PDB entry 5MMI | electron microscopy, 3.20 A resolution | chains 4 and A of the 35 polymer chains in the assembly

# Chain 4
Name: 50S ribosomal protein L35, chloroplastic
Organism: Spinacia oleracea
UniProt: P23326 (RK35_SPIOL); numbering as in UniProt (aligned over 1-159)
Amino-acid sequence (159 residues; numbered 1 to 159; the number before each row is that of its first residue):
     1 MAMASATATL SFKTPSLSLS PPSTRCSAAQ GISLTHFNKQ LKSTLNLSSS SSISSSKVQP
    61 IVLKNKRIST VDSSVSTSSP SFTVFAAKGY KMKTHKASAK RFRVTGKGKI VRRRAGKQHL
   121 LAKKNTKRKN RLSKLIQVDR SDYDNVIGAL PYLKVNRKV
Not modelled in the structure: 1-87
Ion coordination: Mg2+ near Asp-144 (its only coordinating residue here)

# Chain A
Molecule: 23S ribosomal RNA
Organism: Spinacia oleracea
Sequence (2810 nucleotides; numbered 1 to 2810; the number before each row is that of its first residue):
     1 UUCAAACGAG GAAAGGCUUA CGGUGGAUAC CUAGGCACCC AGAGACGAGG AAGGGCGUAU
    61 UAAUCGACGA AAUGCUUCGG GGAGUUGAAA AUAAGCAGAG AUCCGGAGAU UCCCGAAUAG
   121 GUCAACCUUU CGAACUUCUG CUGAAUCCAU GGGCAGGCAA GAGACAACCU GGCGAACUGA
   181 AACAUCUUAG UAGCCAGAGG AAAAGAAAGC AAAAGCGAUU CCCGUAGUAG CGGCGAGCGA
   241 AAUGGGAGCA GCCUAAACCG UGAAAACGGG GUUGUGGGAG AGCAAUACAA GCGUCGUGCU
   301 GCUAGGCGAA UCAGUGGAGU GCGGAACCCU AGAUGGUGAA AGUCCAGUAG CCGAAAGCAU
   361 CACUAGCUUA UGCUCUGACC CGAGUAGCAU GGGGCACGUG GAAUCCCGUG UGAAUCAGCA
   421 AGGACCACCU UGCAAGGCUA AAUACUCCUG GGUGACCGAU AGCGAAGUAG UACCGUGAGG
   481 GAAGGGUGAA AAGAACCCCC AUCGGGGAGU GAAAUAGAAC AUGAAACCGU AAGCUCUCAA
   541 GCAGUGGGAG GGGGACCAGA CCCUGACCGC GUGCCUGUUG AAGAAUGAGC CGGCGACUCA
   601 UAGGCAGUGG CUUGGUUAAG GGAACCCACC GGAGCCGUAG CGAAAGCGAG UCUUCAUAGG
   661 GCAAUUGUCA CUGCUUAUGG ACCCGAACCU GGGUGAUCUA UCCAUGACCA GGAUGAAGCU
   721 UGGGUGAAAC UAAGUGGAGG UCCGAACCGA CUGAUGUUGA AGAAUCAGCG GAUGAGUUGU
   781 GGUUAGGGGU GAAAUGCCAC UCGAACCCAG AGCUAGCUGG UUCUCCCCGA AAUGCGUUGA
   841 GGCGCAGCAG UUGACUGGAC AUCUAGGGGU AAAGCACUGU UUCGGUGCGG GCCGCGAGAG
   901 CGGUACCAAA UCGAGGCAAA CUCUGAAUAC UAGAUAUGAC CUCCAAAUAA CAGGGGUCAA
   961 GGUCGGCCAG UGAGACGAUG GGGGAUAAGC UUCAUCGUCG AGAGGGAAAC AGCCCGGAUC
  1021 ACCAGCUAAG GCCCCUAAAU GACCGCUCAG UGAUAAAGGA GGUAGGGGUG CAGAGACAGC
  1081 CAGGAGGUUU GCCUAGAAGC AGCCACCCUU GAAAGAGUGC GUAAUAGCUC ACUGAUCGAG
  1141 CGCUCUUGCG CCGAAGAUGA ACGGGGCUAA GCGGUCUGCC GAAGCUGUGG GAUGUAAAAA
  1201 AACAUCGGUA GGGGAGCGUU CCGUGUUAGG GAGAAACGCG UGCGUGAGCC GCGUUGGACG
  1261 AAGCGGAAGC GAGAAUGUCG GCUUGAGUAA CGCAAACAUU GGUGAGAAUC CAAUGCCCCG
  1321 AAAACCUAAG GGUUCCUCCG CAAGGUUCGU CCACGGAGGG UGAGUCAGGG CCUAAGAUCA
  1381 GGCCGAAAGG CGUAGUCGAU GGACAACAGG UGAAUAUUCC UGUACUACCC CUUGUUGGUC
  1441 CCGAGGGACG GAGGAGGCUA GGUUAGCCGA AAGAUGGUUA UCGGUUCAAG GACGCAAGGU
  1501 GACCCUGUUU UUCAGGGUAA GAAGGGGUAG AGAAAAUGCC UCGAGCCAAU GUUCGAGUAC
  1561 CAGGCGCUAC GGCGCUGAAG UAACCGAUGC CAUACUCCCA GGAAAAGCUC GAACGACCUU
  1621 CAACAAAAGG GUACCUGUAC CCGAAACCGA CACAGGUAGG UAGGUAGAGA AUACCUAGGG
  1681 GCGCGAGACA ACUCUCUCUA AGGAACUCGG CAAAAUAGCC CCGUAACUUC GGGAGAAGGG
  1741 GUGCCCCCUC ACAAAGGGGG UCGAAGUGAC CAGGCCCGGG CGACUGUUUA CCAAAAACAC
  1801 AGGUCUCCGC AAAGUCGUAA GACCAUGUAU GGGGGCUGAC GCCUGCCCAG UGCCGGAAGG
  1861 UCAAGGAAGU UGGUGACCUG AUGACAGGGG AGCCGGCGAC CGAAGCCCCG GUGAACGGCG
  1921 GCCGUAACUA UAACGGUCCU AAGGUAGCGA AAUUCCUUGU CGGGUAAGUU CCGACCCGCA
  1981 CGAAAGGCGU AACGAUCUGG GCACUGUCUC GGAGAGAGGC UCGGUGAAAU AGACAUGUCU
  2041 GUGAAGAUGC GGACUACCUG CACCUGGACA GAAAGACCCU AUGAAGCUUU ACUGUUCCCU
  2101 GGGAUUGGCU UUGGGCUUUU CCUGCGCAGC UUAGGUGGAA GGCGAAGAAG GCCCCCUUCC
  2161 GGGGGGGCCC GAGCCAUCAG UGAGAUACCA CUCUGGAAGA GCUAGAAUUC UAACCUUGUG
  2221 UCAGGACCUA CGGGCCAAGG GACAUUCUCA GGUAGACAGU UUCUAUGGGG CGUAGGCCUC
  2281 CCAAAAGGUA ACGGAGGCGU GCAAAGGUUU CCUCGGGCCG GACGGAGAUU GGCCCUCGAG
  2341 UGCAAAGGCA GAAGGGAGCU UGACUGCAAG ACCCACCCGU CGAGCAGGGA CGAAAGUCGG
  2401 CCUUAGUGAU CCGACGGUGC CGAGUGGAAG GGCCGUCGCU CAACGGAUAA AAGUUACUCU
  2461 AGGGAUAACA GGCUGAUCUU CCCCAAGAGU UCACAUCGAC GGGAAGGUUU GGCACCUCGA
  2521 UGUCGGCUCU UCGCCACCUG GGGCUGUAGU AUGUUCCAAG GGUUGGGCUG UUCGCCCAUU
  2581 AAAGCGGUAC GUGAGCUGGG UUCAGAACGU CGUGAGACAG UUCGGUCCAU AUCCGGUGUG
  2641 GGCGUUAGAG CAUUGAGAGG ACCUUUCCCU AGUACGAGAG GACCGGGAAG GACGCACCUC
  2701 UGGUGUACCA GUUAUCGUGC CCACGGUAAA CGCUGGGUAG CCAAGUGCGG AGCGGAUAAC
  2761 UGCUGAAAGC AUCUAAGUAG UAAGCCCACC CCAAGAUGAG UGCUCUCCUA
Not modelled in the structure: 1, 515, 896-900, 1751-1755
Ion coordination: Mg2+ site 1 near A9 (its only coordinating residue here); Mg2+ site 2 near G15 (its only coordinating residue here); Mg2+ site 3: C30, G1260; Mg2+ site 4 near A45 (its only coordinating residue here); Mg2+ site 5 near A52 (its only coordinating residue here); Mg2+ site 6 near A71 (its only coordinating residue here); Mg2+ site 7 near U118 (its only coordinating residue here); Mg2+ site 8 near C148 (its only coordinating residue here); Mg2+ site 9: A160, G161; Mg2+ site 10: C177, U2260; Mg2+ site 11 near U178 (its only coordinating residue here); Mg2+ site 12: A182, C183; 211 more Mg2+ sites not listed

# Interface between chain 4 and chain A
Contacting residue pairs (103):
  Lys-88(4) with C223(A), hydrogen bond to the phosphate; G227(A), base contact
  Gly-89(4) with U601(A), sugar contact
  Tyr-90(4) with U601(A), hydrogen bond to the sugar; A602(A), sugar contact; A677(A), hydrogen bond to the sugar; U678(A), hydrogen bond to the sugar
  Lys-91(4) with A226(A), hydrogen bond to the sugar; G227(A), salt bridge to the phosphate; A602(A), sugar contact
  Met-92(4) with G227(A), base contact; A602(A), hydrogen bond to the sugar; G603(A), sugar contact; A677(A), sugar contact
  Lys-93(4) with G227(A), base contact; C238(A), salt bridge to the phosphate; G239(A), salt bridge to the phosphate
  Thr-94(4) with G227(A), hydrogen bond to the sugar; U228(A), hydrogen bond to the phosphate
  His-95(4) with A236(A), salt bridge to the phosphate
  Lys-96(4) with U228(A), salt bridge to the phosphate; A229(A), salt bridge to the phosphate; G230(A), hydrogen bond to the base; C231(A), base contact; G232(A), base contact; G237(A), base contact; C238(A), base contact; G239(A), base contact
  Ala-97(4) with G235(A), phosphate contact; A236(A), phosphate contact
  Lys-100(4) with C231(A), base contact; G232(A), hydrogen bond to the base; C234(A), hydrogen bond to the base
  Arg-101(4) with G235(A), salt bridge to the phosphate; U2410(A), hydrogen bond to the sugar
  Arg-103(4) with G642(A), salt bridge to the phosphate; A643(A), salt bridge to the phosphate
  Thr-105(4) with C641(A), phosphate contact; C662(A), phosphate contact; A663(A), hydrogen bond to the phosphate
  Gly-106(4) with G640(A), phosphate contact; C641(A), hydrogen bond to the phosphate
  Lys-107(4) with A663(A), hydrogen bond to the phosphate; A664(A), phosphate contact
  Lys-109(4) with A663(A), phosphate contact
  Arg-112(4) with C2377(A), salt bridge to the phosphate; C2378(A), salt bridge to the phosphate
  Arg-114(4) with C2378(A), salt bridge to the phosphate
  Ala-115(4) with C2377(A), phosphate contact; C2378(A), hydrogen bond to the phosphate; A2409(A), sugar contact; U2410(A), phosphate contact
  Gly-116(4) with A2409(A), hydrogen bond to the phosphate; U2410(A), hydrogen bond to the phosphate
  Lys-117(4) with G2435(A), salt bridge to the phosphate
  Gln-118(4) with U2410(A), hydrogen bond to the phosphate; C2411(A), phosphate contact; C2412(A), hydrogen bond to the base; C2437(A), hydrogen bond to the base
  His-119(4) with A2409(A), salt bridge to the phosphate; C2437(A), base contact; G2438(A), base contact
  Leu-120(4) with G2408(A), phosphate contact; A2409(A), phosphate contact; C2437(A), hydrogen bond to the phosphate
  Leu-121(4) with U2436(A), phosphate contact; C2437(A), hydrogen bond to the phosphate
  Ala-122(4) with C2437(A), hydrogen bond to the phosphate
  Lys-123(4) with U2407(A), salt bridge to the phosphate; G2408(A), salt bridge to the phosphate
  Lys-124(4) with G2408(A), phosphate contact
  Asn-125(4) with G2400(A), hydrogen bond to the phosphate
  Thr-126(4) with U2365(A), hydrogen bond to the phosphate
  Lys-127(4) with C2381(A), salt bridge to the phosphate; G2382(A), salt bridge to the phosphate
  Arg-128(4) with G2379(A), salt bridge to the phosphate; U2380(A), salt bridge to the phosphate
  Lys-129(4) with U2436(A), salt bridge to the phosphate
  Asn-130(4) with C2367(A), sugar contact; A2368(A), hydrogen bond to the phosphate
  Arg-131(4) with G2379(A), salt bridge to the phosphate; U2380(A), salt bridge to the phosphate
  Leu-132(4) with G2379(A), phosphate contact
  Lys-134(4) with A2368(A), salt bridge to the phosphate
  Asp-139(4) with C2376(A), phosphate contact; C2377(A), phosphate contact
  Arg-140(4) with G966(A), salt bridge to the phosphate
  Ser-141(4) with C845(A), phosphate contact; A846(A), sugar contact; A2375(A), sugar contact
  Asp-142(4) with C2376(A), hydrogen bond to the sugar
  Asn-145(4) with G844(A), phosphate contact; C845(A), phosphate contact
  Pro-151(4) with G603(A), hydrogen bond to the sugar
  Tyr-152(4) with G227(A), sugar contact; A602(A), hydrogen bond to the sugar; G603(A), sugar contact
  Lys-154(4) with G637(A), salt bridge to the phosphate
  Arg-157(4) with G965(A), sugar contact; G966(A), salt bridge to the phosphate; C967(A), salt bridge to the phosphate
  Lys-158(4) with G965(A), hydrogen bond to the sugar
  Val-159(4) with G966(A), sugar contact
Interface residues without a listed pair, chain 4 (52 interface residues in all): Gly-108, Arg-113, Leu-135
Interface residues without a listed pair, chain A (64 interface residues in all): U225, A606, G661, U668, U676, C2364, G2366, C2434, C2439

# Summary
52 residues of chain 4 and 64 residues of chain A are in contact, with 31 hydrogen bonds and 28 salt bridges.
Polar pairs include Lys-96(4)/G230(A), Lys-100(4)/G232(A) and Lys-100(4)/C234(A). C30(A) and G1260(A)
coordinate Mg2+ site 3.
Chain 4 is 50S ribosomal protein L35, chloroplastic and chain A is 23S ribosomal RNA, both from Spinacia
oleracea; the structure, Structure of the large subunit of the chloroplast ribosome, was determined by
electron microscopy, deposited together with 5MMJ and 5MMM.
